PDB entry 8REB | electron microscopy, 3.40 A resolution | chains C and M of the 9 polymer chains in the assembly

# Chain C
Name: DNA-directed RNA polymerase subunit beta
From: Escherichia coli K-12
Reference sequence: P0A8V2 (RPOB_ECOLI); residue numbers follow UniProt; this construct covers 1-1341
Amino-acid sequence (1341 residues; row label = number of the first residue in the row):
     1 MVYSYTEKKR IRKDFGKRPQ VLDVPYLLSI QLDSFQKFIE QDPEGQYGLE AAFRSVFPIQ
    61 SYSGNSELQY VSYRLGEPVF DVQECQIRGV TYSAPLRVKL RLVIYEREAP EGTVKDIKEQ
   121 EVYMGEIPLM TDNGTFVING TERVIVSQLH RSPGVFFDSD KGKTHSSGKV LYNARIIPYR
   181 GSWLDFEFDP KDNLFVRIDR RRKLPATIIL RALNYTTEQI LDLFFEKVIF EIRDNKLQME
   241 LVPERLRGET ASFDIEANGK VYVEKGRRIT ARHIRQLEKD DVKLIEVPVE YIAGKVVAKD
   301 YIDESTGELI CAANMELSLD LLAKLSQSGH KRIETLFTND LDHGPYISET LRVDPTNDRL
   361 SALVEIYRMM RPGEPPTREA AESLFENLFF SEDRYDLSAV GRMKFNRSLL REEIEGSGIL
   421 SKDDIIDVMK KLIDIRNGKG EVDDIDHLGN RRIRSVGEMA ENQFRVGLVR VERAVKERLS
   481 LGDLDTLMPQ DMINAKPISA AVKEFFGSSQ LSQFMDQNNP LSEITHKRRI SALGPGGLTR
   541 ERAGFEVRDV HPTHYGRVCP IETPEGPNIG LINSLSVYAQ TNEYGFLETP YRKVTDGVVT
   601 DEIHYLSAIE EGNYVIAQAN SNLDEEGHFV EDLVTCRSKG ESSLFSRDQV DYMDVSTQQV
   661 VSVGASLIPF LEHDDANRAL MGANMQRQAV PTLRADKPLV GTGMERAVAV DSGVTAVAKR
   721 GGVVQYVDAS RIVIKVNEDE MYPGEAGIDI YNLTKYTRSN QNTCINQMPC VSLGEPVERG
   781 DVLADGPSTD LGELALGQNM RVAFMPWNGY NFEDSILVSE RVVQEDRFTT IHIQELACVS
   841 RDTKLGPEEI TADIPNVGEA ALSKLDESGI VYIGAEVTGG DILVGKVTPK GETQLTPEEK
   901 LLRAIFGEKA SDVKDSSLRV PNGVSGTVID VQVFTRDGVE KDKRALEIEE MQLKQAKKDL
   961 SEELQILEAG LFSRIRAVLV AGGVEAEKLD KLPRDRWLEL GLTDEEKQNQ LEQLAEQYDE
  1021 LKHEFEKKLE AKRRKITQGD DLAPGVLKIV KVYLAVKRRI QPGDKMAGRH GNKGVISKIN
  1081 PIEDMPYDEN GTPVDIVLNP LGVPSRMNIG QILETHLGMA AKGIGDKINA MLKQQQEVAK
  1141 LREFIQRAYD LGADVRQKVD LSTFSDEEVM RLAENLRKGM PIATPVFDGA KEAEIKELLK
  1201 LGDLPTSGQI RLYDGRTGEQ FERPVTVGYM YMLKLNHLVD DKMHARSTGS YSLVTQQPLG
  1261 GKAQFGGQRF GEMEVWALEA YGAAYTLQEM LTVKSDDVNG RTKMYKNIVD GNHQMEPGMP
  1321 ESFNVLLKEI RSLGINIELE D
Curated features (UniProtKB/Swiss-Prot):
  - modified residue (N6-acetyllysine): Lys-1022, Lys-1200
  - mutagenesis: Ile-561 (I561S: Resistant to antibiotics salinamide A and B), Ile-569 (I569S: Resistant to antibiotics salinamide A and B), Ala-665 (A665E: Resistant to antibiotics salinamide A and B), Asp-675 (D675A/G: Resistant to antibiotics salinamide A and B), Asn-677 (N677H/K: Resistant to antibiotics salinamide A and B), Leu-680 (L680M: Resistant to antibiotics salinamide A and B), Glu-813 (E813K: Disrupts the enzyme's active center)

# Chain M
Name: RNA polymerase sigma-54 factor
From: Klebsiella oxytoca
Notes: engineered mutation(s): R336A
Amino-acid sequence (350 residues; row label = number of the first residue in the row; note: 30 numbers in that range are skipped by the numbering (no residue carries them; nothing is unmodelled there)):
    93 TAGTPSGNGV DYQDDELPVY QGETTQSLQD YLMWQVELTP FTDTDRAIAT SIVDAVDDTG
   153 YLTIQIEDIV DSIGDDEIGL EEVEAVLKRI QRFDPVGVAA KDLRDCLLIQ LSQFAKETPW
   213 LEEARLIISD HLDLLANHDF RTLMRVTRLK EEVLKEAVNL IQSLDPRPGQ SIQTGEPEYV
   273 IPDVLVRKVN DRWVVELNSD
   323 LQEARWLIKS LESANDTLLR VSRCIVEQQQ AFFEQGEEYM KPMVLADIAQ AVEMHESTIS
   383 RVTTQKYLHS PRGIFELKYF FSSHVNTEGG GEASSTAIRA LVKKLIAAEN PAKPLSDSKL
   443 TSMLSEQGIM VARRTVAKYR ESLSIPPSNQ

# Interface between chain C and chain M
Pairs across the interface (51):
  Phe-80(C) / Pro-97(M)  hydrophobic
  Arg-88(C) / Pro-97(M)
  Arg-88(C) / Gly-99(M)
  Val-90(C) / Thr-96(M)
  Arg-841(C) / Val-272(M)
  Asp-842(C) / Ile-273(M)
  Asp-842(C) / Phe-397(M)
  Thr-843(C) / Tyr-271(M)
  Thr-843(C) / Ile-273(M)
  Lys-844(C) / Tyr-271(M)
  Lys-844(C) / Ile-273(M)
  Lys-844(C) / Tyr-389(M)
  Thr-888(C) / Pro-269(M)
  Leu-895(C) / Ser-464(M)
  Leu-901(C) / Leu-195(M)  hydrophobic
  Leu-902(C) / Leu-195(M)  hydrophobic
  Leu-902(C) / Arg-259(M)
  Ala-904(C) / Asn-229(M)
  Phe-906(C) / Gln-254(M)
  Phe-906(C) / Pro-258(M)
  Ala-910(C) / Arg-259(M)  hydrogen bond (backbone-side chain)
  Ser-911(C) / Arg-259(M)  hydrogen bond (backbone-side chain)
  Ser-911(C) / Gln-262(M)  hydrogen bond
  Lys-914(C) / Gln-265(M)  hydrogen bond
  Lys-914(C) / Gly-267(M)
  Ser-916(C) / Pro-269(M)
  Asp-1040(C) / Pro-97(M)
  Asp-1041(C) / Thr-96(M)
  Asp-1041(C) / Pro-97(M)
  Leu-1042(C) / Thr-96(M)
  Leu-1042(C) / Ser-98(M)
  Pro-1044(C) / Asp-275(M)
  Ile-1049(C) / Asn-100(M)
  Lys-1051(C) / Gly-99(M)
  Ser-1250(C) / Thr-116(M)
  Tyr-1251(C) / Glu-115(M)
  Tyr-1251(C) / Thr-116(M)  hydrogen bond (backbone-backbone)
  Ser-1252(C) / Gln-113(M)  hydrogen bond
  Ser-1252(C) / Gly-114(M)
  Leu-1253(C) / Gln-113(M)
  Leu-1253(C) / Gly-114(M)
  Leu-1253(C) / Glu-115(M)
  Val-1254(C) / Gln-113(M)
  Thr-1255(C) / Gln-113(M)
  Leu-1259(C) / Gly-114(M)
  Tyr-1305(C) / Trp-126(M)
  Tyr-1305(C) / Leu-130(M)  hydrophobic
  Lys-1306(C) / Glu-129(M)
  Lys-1306(C) / Leu-130(M)
  Lys-1306(C) / Arg-138(M)
  Val-1309(C) / Leu-130(M)  hydrophobic
Other interface residues (no listed pair), chain C (45 interface residues in all): Gly-89, Ala-837, Val-839, Glu-848, Asn-856, Glu-899, Ile-905, Asp-912, Phe-934, Arg-936, Ala-1043, Gly-1045
Other interface residues (no listed pair), chain M (34 interface residues in all): Leu-256, Ser-263, Glu-270, Val-278, Pro-393

# Summary
The interface between chain C and chain M involves 45 residues on one side and 34 on the other, with 6
hydrogen bonds. Among the polar pairs are Ala-910(C)/Arg-259(M), Ser-911(C)/Arg-259(M) and
Ser-911(C)/Gln-262(M). Curated annotation (UniProt) lists 7 mutagenesis sites on chain C.
Here chain C is DNA-directed RNA polymerase subunit beta (Escherichia coli K-12) and chain M is RNA polymerase
sigma-54 factor (Klebsiella oxytoca). Entry 8REB (Cryo-EM structure of bacterial RNA polymerase-sigma54
initial transcribing complex - 6nt complex) was determined by electron microscopy together with 8RE4, 8REA,
8REC, 8RED and 8REE from the same study.
